2QA2 - chain A; structure by X-ray diffraction, 2.70 A resolution.

[Chain A]
Molecule: Polyketide oxygenase CabE
Notes: EC 1.14.13.-
Amino-acid sequence (499 residues; row label = number of the first residue in the row; numbers below 1 keep their minus sign (Met-9 is residue -9)):
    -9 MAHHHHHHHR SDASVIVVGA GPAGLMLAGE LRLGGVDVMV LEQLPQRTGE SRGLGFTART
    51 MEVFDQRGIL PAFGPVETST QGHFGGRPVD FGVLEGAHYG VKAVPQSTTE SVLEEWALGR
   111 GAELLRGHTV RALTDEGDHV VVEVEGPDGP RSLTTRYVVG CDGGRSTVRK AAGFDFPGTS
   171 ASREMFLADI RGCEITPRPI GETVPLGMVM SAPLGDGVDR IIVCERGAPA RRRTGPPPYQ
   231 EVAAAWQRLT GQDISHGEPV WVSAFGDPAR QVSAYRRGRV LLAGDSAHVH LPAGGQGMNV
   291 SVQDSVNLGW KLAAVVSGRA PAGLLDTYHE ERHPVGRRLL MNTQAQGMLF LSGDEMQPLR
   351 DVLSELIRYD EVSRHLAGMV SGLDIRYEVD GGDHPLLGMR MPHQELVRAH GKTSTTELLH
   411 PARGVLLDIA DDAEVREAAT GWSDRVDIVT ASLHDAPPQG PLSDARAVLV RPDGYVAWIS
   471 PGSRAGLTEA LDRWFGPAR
Not modelled in the structure: -9 to 0
Residues lining bound ligands: FAD (flavin-adenine dinucleotide): Val8, Gly9, Ala10, Gly11, Pro12, Ala13, Leu31, Glu32, Gln33, Leu34, Arg42, Gly43, Leu44, Gln96, Glu100, His118, Thr119, Val120, Cys151, Asp152, Gly153, Thr157, Leu177, Phe255, Ala273, Gly274, Asp275, Pro282, Gly285, Gln286, Gly287, Met288, Asn289, Ser291

[In short]
Chain A binds flavin-adenine dinucleotide.
Chain A is Polyketide oxygenase CabE; the structure, Crystal structure of CabE, an aromatic hydroxylase from
angucycline biosynthesis, was determined by X-ray diffraction (same publication as 2QA1).
